Entry 6J7F (X-ray diffraction, 2.88 A resolution); this record covers chains A and B of the 3 polymer chains in the assembly.

Chain A:
Name: Protein prenyltransferase alpha subunit repeat-containing protein 1
From: Homo sapiens
Reference sequence: Q7Z6K3 (PTAR1_HUMAN); residue numbers follow UniProt; this construct covers 1-327
Chain sequence (327 residues; row label = number of the first residue in the row):
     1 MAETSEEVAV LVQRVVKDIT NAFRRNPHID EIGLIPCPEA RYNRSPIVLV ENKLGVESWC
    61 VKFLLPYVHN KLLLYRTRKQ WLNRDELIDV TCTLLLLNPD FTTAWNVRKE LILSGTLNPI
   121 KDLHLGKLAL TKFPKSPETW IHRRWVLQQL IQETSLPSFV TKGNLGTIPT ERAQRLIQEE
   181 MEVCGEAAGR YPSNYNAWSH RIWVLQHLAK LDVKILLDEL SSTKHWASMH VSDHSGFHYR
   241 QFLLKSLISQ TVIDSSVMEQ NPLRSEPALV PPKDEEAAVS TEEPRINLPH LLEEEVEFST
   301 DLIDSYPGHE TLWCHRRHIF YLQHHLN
Unresolved in the structure: 1-5, 155-166, 253-279, 327
Residues lining bound ligands: diphosphate (DPO): Lys135, Tyr191, Ser193, Tyr195
Curated features (UniProtKB/Swiss-Prot):
  - modified residue: Ala2 (N-acetylalanine)
What the authors report for this chain:
  - mutagenesis - E31A, I35A, V48A, V48A/V50A, V50A, S232A, Y306A: decreased catalytic activity with Synaptobrevin homolog YKT6
  - mutagenesis - I35A/Y306A, V48A/V50A/Y306A: abolished catalytic activity with Synaptobrevin homolog YKT6

Chain B:
Name: Geranylgeranyl transferase type-2 subunit beta
From: Homo sapiens
Notes: EC 2.5.1.60
Reference sequence: P53611 (PGTB2_HUMAN); numbering as in UniProt (aligned over 1-331)
Chain sequence (336 residues; each row starts with the number of its first residue; numbers below 1 keep their minus sign (Gly-4 is residue -4)):
    -4 GPLGSMGTPQ KDVIIKSDAP DTLLLEKHAD YIASYGSKKD DYEYCMSEYL RMSGIYWGLT
    56 VMDLMGQLHR MNREEILAFI KSCQHECGGI SASIGHDPHL LYTLSAVQIL TLYDSINVID
   116 VNKVVEYVKG LQKEDGSFAG DIWGEIDTRF SFCAVATLAL LGKLDAINVE KAIEFVLSCM
   176 NFDGGFGCRP GSESHAGQIY CCTGFLAITS QLHQVNSDLL GWWLCERQLP SGGLNGRPEK
   236 LPDVCYSWWV LASLKIIGRL HWIDREKLRN FILACQDEET GGFADRPGDM VDPFHTLFGI
   296 AGLSLLGEEQ IKPVNPVFCM PEEVLQRVNV QPELVS
Unresolved in the structure: -4 to 2
Sequence notes: expression tag (-4 to 0)
Residues lining bound ligands:
  - diphosphate (DPO): His190, Arg232, Lys235, Tyr241
  - farnesyl (FAR): Ile27, Tyr30, Ser42, Leu45, Arg46, Gly49, Ile50, Trp52, Asp287, Pro288, Phe289
  - geran-8-yl geran (GER): Tyr51, Leu96, Leu99, Gln103, Arg144, Phe147, Cys148, His190, Gly192, Gln193, Tyr195, Cys196, Cys240, Tyr241, Trp243, Trp244, Phe293, Phe313, Cys314
Curated features (UniProtKB/Swiss-Prot):
  - binding site (geranylgeranyl diphosphate): His190 to Gly192, Tyr241 to Trp244
  - binding site (Zn(2+)): Asp238, Cys240, His290
  - modified residue: Gly2 (N-acetylglycine), Thr3 (Phosphothreonine)
What the authors report for this chain:
  - catalytic residues: Asp238, Cys240, His290
  - specificity-determining residues: Gly49
  - mutagenesis - G49I, G49L: abolished catalytic activity on mono-farnesylated Ykt6
  - binding site for farnesyl: Gly49

How chain A and chain B interact:
Pairs across the interface (57):
  Val61(A) - Tyr37(B)  hydrophobic
  Leu65(A) - Tyr37(B)  hydrophobic
  Leu65(A) - Cys40(B)  hydrophobic
  Leu65(A) - Met41(B)  hydrophobic
  Pro66(A) - Cys40(B)  hydrophobic
  His69(A) - Cys40(B)
  His69(A) - Glu43(B)  salt bridge
  Leu73(A) - Glu43(B)
  Leu73(A) - His91(B)
  Arg76(A) - Gly90(B)
  Arg76(A) - Asp92(B)  salt bridge
  Thr77(A) - Gly90(B)
  Asn98(A) - Met41(B)  hydrogen bond (side chain-backbone)
  Asp100(A) - Tyr44(B)
  Phe101(A) - Tyr44(B)  hydrophobic
  Phe101(A) - His91(B)
  Thr103(A) - His91(B)
  Thr103(A) - Asp92(B)  hydrogen bond (side chain-backbone)
  Asn106(A) - Asp92(B)  hydrogen bond
  Asn106(A) - Trp138(B)  hydrogen bond
  Lys109(A) - Trp138(B)
  Glu110(A) - Trp138(B)
  Ile141(A) - Glu140(B)
  Arg144(A) - Glu140(B)  salt bridge
  Arg144(A) - Arg184(B)
  Trp145(A) - Trp138(B)
  Ser193(A) - Arg232(B)  hydrogen bond (backbone-side chain)
  Ser193(A) - Lys235(B)
  Tyr195(A) - Gly182(B)
  Tyr195(A) - Cys183(B)
  Tyr195(A) - Ser187(B)
  Tyr195(A) - Glu188(B)  hydrogen bond (side chain-backbone)
  Tyr195(A) - Arg232(B)
  Ser199(A) - Cys183(B)
  Ser199(A) - Arg184(B)  hydrogen bond
  Ile202(A) - Gly186(B)
  Trp203(A) - Arg184(B)
  Gln206(A) - Pro185(B)  hydrogen bond (side chain-backbone)
  Val231(A) - Glu234(B)
  Ser232(A) - Lys6(B)
  Ser232(A) - Glu234(B)
  His234(A) - Glu188(B)  salt bridge
  His234(A) - Pro233(B)
  Ser235(A) - Glu188(B)  hydrogen bond
  Ser235(A) - Arg232(B)  hydrogen bond
  His238(A) - Gly186(B)
  His238(A) - Ser187(B)
  His238(A) - Glu188(B)  hydrogen bond (side chain-backbone)
  Gln241(A) - Phe177(B)
  His309(A) - Glu234(B)  salt bridge
  Glu310(A) - Pro233(B)
  Glu310(A) - Glu234(B)  hydrogen bond (side chain-backbone)
  Thr311(A) - Glu234(B)  hydrogen bond
  Arg317(A) - Glu221(B)  salt bridge
  His318(A) - Phe177(B)
  His318(A) - Asp178(B)
  Tyr321(A) - Phe177(B)  hydrophobic
Other interface residues (no listed pair), chain A (43 interface residues in all): Lys62, Asn70, Leu97, Thr102, Pro192, Phe242, Lys245, Cys314
Other interface residues (no listed pair), chain B (33 interface residues in all): Gln5, Asp36, Ile89, Asp136, His190, Gln193, Trp217, Arg222

Overview:
Chain A and chain B form an interface of 43 and 33 residues respectively, with 13 hydrogen bonds and 6 salt
bridges. Among the polar pairs are His69(A)-Glu43(B), Arg76(A)-Asp92(B) and Arg144(A)-Glu140(B). From the
paper: catalytic residues Asp238(B), Cys240(B) and His290(B); E31A, I35A and V48A of chain A, among others,
reduce catalytic activity with Synaptobrevin homolog YKT6; 11 substitutions were tested in all.
Chain A is Protein prenyltransferase alpha subunit repeat-containing protein 1 and chain B is Geranylgeranyl
transferase type-2 subunit beta, both from Homo sapiens; the structure, Complex of GGTaseIII, farnesyl-Ykt6
(C-terminal methylated), and GGPP, was determined by X-ray diffraction, deposited together with 6J74 and 6J7X.
